Entry 5IKE (X-ray diffraction, 2.09 A resolution); this record covers chains A and B.

== Chain A (and B) ==
Molecule: Peptidyl-tRNA hydrolase
Organism: Vibrio cholerae O1 biovar El Tor str. N16961
Notes: EC 3.1.1.29; chain B of this document is another copy of the same molecule, construct and numbering; everything in this record applies to it too
UniProtKB: Q9KQ21 (PTH_VIBCH); aligned to UniProt positions 1-197 over residues 1-197 (the alignment contains insertions or deletions, so no single offset holds)
Amino-acid sequence (199 residues; numbered -1 to 197; the number before each row is that of its first residue; numbers below 1 keep their minus sign (Gly-1 is residue -1)):
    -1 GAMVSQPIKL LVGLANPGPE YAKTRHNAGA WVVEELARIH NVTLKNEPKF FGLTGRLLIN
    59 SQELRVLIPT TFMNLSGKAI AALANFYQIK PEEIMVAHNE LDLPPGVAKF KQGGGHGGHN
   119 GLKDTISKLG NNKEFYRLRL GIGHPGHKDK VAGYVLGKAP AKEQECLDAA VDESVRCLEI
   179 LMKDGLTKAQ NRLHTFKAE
Not modelled in the structure: -1 to 2 (chain B: -1 to 1)
Differences from the reference sequence: expression tag (-1 to 0); engineered mutation Asn97 (Asp96 in Q9KQ21)
Modified residues: Cys164 (S-hydroperoxycysteine; 2CO)
Reported in the primary citation:
  - contacts within the chain: His24-Asn118 (hydrogen bond)
  - catalytic residues: His24, Asn72, Asn118 (citing earlier work)
  - specificity-determining residues: Asn14 (citing earlier work)
  - mutagenesis - N14D (Tm 46.18 degC), H24N (Tm 48.62 degC): decreased stability
  - mutagenesis - N72D (Tm 52.06 degC): unchanged stability
  - mutagenesis - N118D (Tm 55.56 degC): increased stability

== Chain A / chain B interface ==
Residue-residue contacts (41):
  Asn14(A) with Leu154(B)
  Pro15(A) with Ala150(B), hydrophobic; Gly151(B); Leu154(B)
  Glu18(A) with Pro17(B); Ala20(B)
  Tyr19(A) with Asn14(B); Gly16(B), hydrogen bond (side chain-backbone); Pro17(B); Leu154(B)
  His24(A) with Phe70(B)
  Asn44(A) with Asp147(B)
  Pro46(A) with Asp147(B)
  Thr68(A) with Asp147(B); Ala150(B)
  Thr69(A) with Ala150(B)
  Phe70(A) with His24(B); Gly116(B); Asn118(B); Ala150(B); Val153(B), hydrophobic
  Asn72(A) with Asn72(B); Asn118(B), hydrogen bond
  Gly116(A) with Phe70(B)
  Asn118(A) with Phe70(B); Asn72(B), hydrogen bond
  Asp147(A) with Asn44(B), hydrogen bond; Pro46(B)
  Lys148(A) with Asn44(B)
  Ala150(A) with Pro15(B), hydrophobic; Thr68(B); Thr69(B); Phe70(B)
  Gly151(A) with Pro15(B)
  Val153(A) with Phe70(B), hydrophobic
  Leu154(A) with Pro15(B); Gly16(B); Pro17(B)
  Gly155(A) with Glu18(B)
  Lys156(A) with Glu18(B), hydrogen bond (backbone-side chain); Tyr19(B)
Other interface residues (no listed pair), chain A (23 interface residues in all): Thr22, Phe49
Other interface residues (no listed pair), chain B (23 interface residues in all): Thr22, Lys156

== Overview ==
The chain A/chain B interface involves 23 residues from each chain; the contacts include 5 hydrogen bonds.
Among the polar pairs are Tyr19(A)-Gly16(B), Asn72(A)-Asn118(B) and Asp147(A)-Asn44(B). From the paper:
catalytic residues His24(A), Asn72(A) and Asn118(A); N14D and H24N of chain A reduce stability; 4
substitutions were tested in all.
Chain A and chain B are both Peptidyl-tRNA hydrolase (Vibrio cholerae O1 biovar El Tor str. N16961); the
structure, Crystal structure of mutant-D97N of peptidyl-tRNA hydrolase from Vibrio cholerae, was determined by
X-ray diffraction together with 5B6J, 5IMB and 4ZXP from the same study.
